7D73 - chains C and J of the 12 polymer chains in the assembly; structure by electron microscopy, 3.00 A resolution.

[Chain C]
Name: Mannose-1-phosphate guanyltransferase alpha
Organism: Homo sapiens
UniProt: Q96IJ6 (GMPPA_HUMAN); residue numbers follow UniProt; this construct covers 1-420
Chain sequence (420 residues; each row starts with the number of its first residue):
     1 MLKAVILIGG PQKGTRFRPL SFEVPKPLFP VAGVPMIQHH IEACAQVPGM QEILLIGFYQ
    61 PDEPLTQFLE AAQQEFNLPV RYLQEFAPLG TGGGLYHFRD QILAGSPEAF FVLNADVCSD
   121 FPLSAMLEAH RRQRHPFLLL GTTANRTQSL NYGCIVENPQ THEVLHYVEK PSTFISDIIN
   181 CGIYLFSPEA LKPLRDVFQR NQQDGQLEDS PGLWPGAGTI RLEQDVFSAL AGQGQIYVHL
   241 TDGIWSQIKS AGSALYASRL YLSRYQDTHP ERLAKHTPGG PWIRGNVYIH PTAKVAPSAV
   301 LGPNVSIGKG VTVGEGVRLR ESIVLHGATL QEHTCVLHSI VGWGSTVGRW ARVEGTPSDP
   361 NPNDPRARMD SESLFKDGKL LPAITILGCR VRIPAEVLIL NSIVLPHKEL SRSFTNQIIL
Disordered / not traced: 204-217
Small-molecule neighbours: guanosine-5'-diphosphate-alpha-D-mannose (GDD): Leu-7, Ile-8, Gly-9, Lys-13, Ile-56, Gly-57, Phe-58, Glu-85, Pro-88, Leu-89, Gly-90, Thr-91, Asn-114, Ala-115, Asp-116, Val-117, Tyr-152, Gly-153, Tyr-167, Glu-169, Asn-180, Cys-181, Gly-182, Tyr-184, Glu-223, Trp-245, Gln-247, Lys-249
Curated features (UniProtKB/Swiss-Prot):
  - region: Thr-356 to Ile-384 (C-loop)
  - binding site (GDP-alpha-D-mannose): Glu-85, Gln-247
  - natural variant: Gly-182 (G182D: In AAMR), Thr-334 (T334M: In AAMR; T334P: In AAMR), Arg-390 (R390P: In AAMR), Asn-401 (N401T: In AAMR)
  - mutagenesis: Glu-85 (E85K: Reduces GDP-alpha-D-mannose binding affinity but does not affect assembly of GMPPA-GMPPB complex; when associated with A-247 ...), Arg-99 (R99E: Does not disrupt the interaction with GMPPB or other GMPPA molecules), Asp-100 (D100R: Does not disrupt the interaction with GMPPB or other GMPPA molecules), Gln-247 (Q247A: Reduces GDP-alpha-D-mannose binding affinity but does not affect assembly of GMPPA-GMPPB complex; when associated with K-85 ...), Arg-318 (R318E: Disrupts the interaction with GMPPB and other GMPPA molecules), Trp-350 (W350A: Disrupts the interaction with GMPPB and other GMPPA molecules and reduces the efficiency of GMPPB allosteric inhibition; when associated with A-352), Arg-352 (R352A: Disrupts the interaction with GMPPB and other GMPPA molecules and reduces the efficiency of GMPPB allosteric inhibition; when associated with A-350), Pro-362 to Pro-365 (Reduces the interaction with GMPPB and decreases efficiency of GMPPB inhibition), Glu-372 (E372A: Reduces the efficiency of GMPPB allosteric inhibition; E372R: Disrupts the interaction with other GMPPA molecules slightly but not with GMPPB), Glu-396 (E396R: Disrupts the interaction with other GMPPA molecules but not with GMPPB), Lys-408 (K408E: Does not disrupt the interaction with GMPPB or other GMPPA molecules)

[Chain J]
Name: Mannose-1-phosphate guanyltransferase beta
Organism: Homo sapiens
Notes: EC 2.7.7.13
UniProt: Q9Y5P6 (GMPPB_HUMAN); numbering as in UniProt (aligned over 1-360)
Chain sequence (360 residues; numbered 1 to 360; the number before each row is that of its first residue):
     1 MKALILVGGY GTRLRPLTLS TPKPLVDFCN KPILLHQVEA LAAAGVDHVI LAVSYMSQVL
    61 EKEMKAQEQR LGIRISMSHE EEPLGTAGPL ALARDLLSET ADPFFVLNSD VICDFPFQAM
   121 VQFHRHHGQE GSILVTKVEE PSKYGVVVCE ADTGRIHRFV EKPQVFVSNK INAGMYILSP
   181 AVLQRIQLQP TSIEKEVFPI MAKEGQLYAM ELQGFWMDIG QPKDFLTGMC LFLQSLRQKQ
   241 PERLCSGPGI VGNVLVDPSA RIGQNCSIGP NVSLGPGVVV EDGVCIRRCT VLRDARIRSH
   301 SWLESCIVGW RCRVGQWVRM ENVTVLGEDV IVNDELYLNG ASVLPHKSIG ESVPEPRIIM
Disulfide bonds: Cys-289/Cys-306
Small-molecule neighbours: GTP (guanosine-5'-triphosphate): Leu-6, Val-7, Gly-8, Gly-9, Gly-11, Thr-12, Arg-13, Lys-23, Ala-52, Ser-54, Leu-84, Gly-85, Thr-86, Pro-89, Asn-108, Ser-109, Asp-110
Curated features (UniProtKB/Swiss-Prot):
  - active site: Lys-162
  - binding site (GDP-alpha-D-mannose): Asp-110, Asp-218
  - binding site (Mg(2+)): Asp-110, Asp-218
  - natural variant: Pro-22 (P22S: In MDDGC14), Asp-27 (D27H: In MDDGC14), Pro-32 (P32L: In MDDGB14; P32S: In MDDGC14), Ser-132 (S132C: In MDDGC14), Arg-185 (R185C: In MDDGB14), Ile-219 (I219T: In MDDGC14), Pro-241 (P241S: In MDDGC14), Val-254 (V254M: In MDDGC14), Arg-287 (R287Q: In MDDGB14 and MDDGC14; R287W: In MDDGC14), Arg-293 (R293W: In MDDGC14), Val-318 (V318A: In MDDGC14), Asn-322 (N322K: In MDDGC14), 4 further natural variant entries in UniProt
  - mutagenesis: Ile-193 (I193T: Reduces enzymatic activity), Asp-218 (D218A: Reduces GDP-alpha-D-mannose binding affinity and inhibits catalytic activity but does not affect assembly of GMPPA-GMPPB complex ...), Cys-266 (C266Y: Reduces interaction with GMPPB but not with GMPPA), Arg-287 (R287E: Disrupts interaction with other GMPPB molecules but not with GMPPA), Leu-303 (L303F: Reduces interaction with GMPPB but not with GMPPA), Glu-335 (E335R: Disrupted interaction with GMPPA and other GMPPB molecules), Leu-344 to Lys-347 (Does not disrupt the interaction with GMPPA or other GMPPB molecules), Ile-358 to Met-360 (Reduced efficiency of allosteric inhibition by GMPPA but interaction with GMPPA or other GMPPB molecules is not disrupted)

[Chain C / chain J interface]
Contacting residue pairs (12):
  Asn-361(C) / Val-165(J)
  Pro-362(C) / Ser-142(J)
  Pro-362(C) / Gln-164(J)
  Pro-362(C) / Val-165(J)
  Pro-362(C) / Phe-166(J)  hydrogen bond (backbone-backbone)
  Asn-363(C) / Glu-140(J)
  Asn-363(C) / Pro-141(J)
  Asn-363(C) / Ser-142(J)  hydrogen bond
  Asn-363(C) / Phe-166(J)
  Asp-364(C) / Val-165(J)
  Asp-364(C) / Phe-166(J)
  Pro-365(C) / Phe-166(J)
Interface residues without a listed pair, chain J (7 interface residues in all): Glu-139

[Overview]
5 residues of chain C face 7 of chain J across their interface; the contacts include 2 hydrogen bonds. Polar
contacts include Asn-363(C)/Ser-142(J) and Pro-362(C)/Phe-166(J). Chain C binds
guanosine-5'-diphosphate-alpha-D-mannose. Chain J binds GTP.
Here chain C is Mannose-1-phosphate guanyltransferase alpha and chain J is Mannose-1-phosphate
guanyltransferase beta, both from Homo sapiens. Entry 7D73 (Cryo-EM structure of GMPPA/GMPPB complex bound to
GTP (State I)) was determined by electron microscopy together with 7D74 and 7D72 from the same study.
